PDB entry 4HP4 | X-ray diffraction, 2.00 A resolution | chain A

[Chain A]
Protein: Eag-like K[+] channel
Source organism: Drosophila melanogaster
Notes: EC 2.7.3.-; fragment: PAS domain of KCNH channel
Reference sequence: A1ZB14 (A1ZB14_DROME); residue numbers follow UniProt; this construct covers 11-136
Sequence (130 residues; each row starts with the number of its first residue):
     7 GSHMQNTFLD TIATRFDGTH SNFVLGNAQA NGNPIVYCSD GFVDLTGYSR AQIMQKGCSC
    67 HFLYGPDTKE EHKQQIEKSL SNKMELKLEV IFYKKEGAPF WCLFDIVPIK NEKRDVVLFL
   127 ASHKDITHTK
Disordered / not traced: 7-11, 135-136
Modified / non-standard residues: Lys62, Lys75, Lys79, Lys84, Lys89, Lys93, Lys100, Lys101, Lys116, Lys119, Lys130 (n-dimethyl-lysine; MLY); Lys136 (N-dimethyl-lysine; MLY)
What the authors report for this chain:
  - conformationally variable residues (side-chain flip): Cys64
  - contacts within the chain: Val30-His129, Phe48-His129 (cation-pi contact), Leu51-His129, Cys66-His129, Leu69-His129, Phe98-His129, Cys108-His129, Phe110-His129, Ala127-His129

[In short]
From the paper: conformational variability at Cys64; contacts within the chain involving Val30, His129 and
Phe48 among others.
Chain A is Eag-like K[+] channel (Drosophila melanogaster); the structure, Crystal structure of PAS domain
from the fruit-fly ELK potassium channel, was determined by X-ray diffraction (same publication as 4HOI, 4HP9
and 4HQA).
